PDB entry 9FWV | electron microscopy, 3.50 A resolution | chains G and J of the 20 polymer chains in the assembly

Chain G (and J):
Name: Ribulose bisphosphate carboxylase large chain
Organism: Synechococcus elongatus PCC 7942
Notes: EC 4.1.1.39; chain J of this document is another copy of the same molecule, construct and numbering; everything in this record applies to it too
UniProtKB: Q31NB3 (RBL_SYNE7); residues 20-461 here correspond to UniProt positions 17-458 (UniProt number = residue number - 3)
Chain sequence (442 residues; numbered 20 to 461; the number before each row is that of its first residue):
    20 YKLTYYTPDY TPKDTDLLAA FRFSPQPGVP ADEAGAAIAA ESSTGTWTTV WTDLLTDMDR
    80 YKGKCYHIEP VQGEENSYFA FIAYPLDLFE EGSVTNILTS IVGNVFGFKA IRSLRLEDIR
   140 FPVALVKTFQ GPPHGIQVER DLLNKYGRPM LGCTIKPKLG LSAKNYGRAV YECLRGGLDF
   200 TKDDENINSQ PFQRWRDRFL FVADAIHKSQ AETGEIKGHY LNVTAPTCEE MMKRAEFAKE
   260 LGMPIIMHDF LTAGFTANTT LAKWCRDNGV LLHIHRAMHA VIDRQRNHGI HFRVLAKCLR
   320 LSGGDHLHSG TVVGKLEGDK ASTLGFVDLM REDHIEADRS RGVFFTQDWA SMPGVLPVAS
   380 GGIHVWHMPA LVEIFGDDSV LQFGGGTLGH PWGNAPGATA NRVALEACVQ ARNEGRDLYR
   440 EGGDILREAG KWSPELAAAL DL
Not modelled in the structure: 66-67, 332-337, 404-411

Interface between chain G and chain J:
Residue-residue contacts (16; chain G residue first):
  D33(G) - D33(J)
  L105(G) - V142(J)  hydrophobic
  L105(G) - K146(J)
  L105(G) - A369(J)  hydrophobic
  D106(G) - A369(J)
  D106(G) - S370(J)  hydrogen bond
  V142(G) - T34(J)
  A143(G) - A143(J)  hydrophobic
  K146(G) - L105(J)
  K146(G) - E110(J)
  K146(G) - A143(J)
  K146(G) - L144(J)
  K146(G) - T147(J)
  D352(G) - R79(J)  salt bridge
  A369(G) - D106(J)
  S370(G) - D106(J)  hydrogen bond
Interface residues without a listed pair, chain G (10 interface residues in all): T147

Summary:
10 residues of chain G face 13 of chain J across their interface, with 2 hydrogen bonds and 1 salt bridge.
Polar contacts include D352(G)-R79(J) and D106(G)-S370(J).
Chain G and chain J are both Ribulose bisphosphate carboxylase large chain (Synechococcus elongatus PCC 7942);
the structure, Rubisco in native beta-carboxysomes, was determined by electron microscopy.
